Entry 2BGU (X-ray diffraction, 2.20 A resolution); this record covers chain A.

== Chain A ==
Protein: Beta-glucosyltransferase
From: Enterobacteria phage T4
Notes: EC 2.4.1.27
UniProt: P04547 (GSTB_BPT4); residues 1-351 here = UniProt positions 1-351
Amino-acid sequence (351 residues; row label = number of the first residue in the row):
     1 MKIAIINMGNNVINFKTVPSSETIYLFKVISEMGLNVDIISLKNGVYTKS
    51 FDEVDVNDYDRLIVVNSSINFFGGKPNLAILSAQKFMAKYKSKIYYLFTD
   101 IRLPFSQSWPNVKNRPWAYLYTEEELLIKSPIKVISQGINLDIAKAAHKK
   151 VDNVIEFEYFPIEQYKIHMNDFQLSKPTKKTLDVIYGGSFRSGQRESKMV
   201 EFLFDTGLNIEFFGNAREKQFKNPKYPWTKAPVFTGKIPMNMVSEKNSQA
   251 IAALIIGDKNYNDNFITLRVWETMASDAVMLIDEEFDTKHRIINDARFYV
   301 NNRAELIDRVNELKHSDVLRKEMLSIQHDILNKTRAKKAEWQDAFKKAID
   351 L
Unresolved in the structure: 68-76, 109-122
Small-molecule neighbours: UDP (uridine-5'-diphosphate): Val-18, Gly-187, Gly-188, Ser-189, Arg-191, Arg-195, Phe-213, Gly-214, Lys-237, Ile-238, Pro-239, Met-240, Val-243, Ile-256, Tyr-261, Thr-267, Leu-268, Arg-269, Glu-272

== Overview ==
Chain A binds UDP.
Chain A is Beta-glucosyltransferase (Enterobacteria phage T4); the structure, Crystal structure of the DNA
modifying enzyme beta-glucosyltransferase in the presence and absence of the substrate ..., was determined by
X-ray diffraction, deposited together with 2BGT, 1BGU and 1BGT.
